1JWS - chains B and C of the 4 polymer chains in the assembly; structure by X-ray diffraction, 2.60 A resolution.

Chain B:
Molecule: HLA class II histocompatibility antigen, DR-1 beta chain
Source organism: Homo sapiens
Reference sequence: P04229 (2B11_HUMAN); residues 1-190 here correspond to UniProt positions 30-219 (UniProt number = residue number + 29)
Amino-acid sequence (190 residues; each row starts with the number of its first residue):
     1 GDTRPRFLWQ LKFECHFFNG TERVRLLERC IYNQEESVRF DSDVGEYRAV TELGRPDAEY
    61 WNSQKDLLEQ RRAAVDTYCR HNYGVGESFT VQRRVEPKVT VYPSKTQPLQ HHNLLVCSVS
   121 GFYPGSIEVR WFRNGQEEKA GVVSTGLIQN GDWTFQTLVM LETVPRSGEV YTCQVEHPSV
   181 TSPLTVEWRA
Unresolved in the structure: 108-110
Disulfide bonds: C15-C79, C117-C173

Chain C:
Molecule: HA peptide
Amino-acid sequence (13 residues; numbered 306 to 318; the number before each row is that of its first residue):
   306 PKYVKQNTLK LAT

Interface between chain B and chain C:
Residue-residue contacts (30):
  W9(B) - L316(C)  hydrophobic
  L11(B) - T313(C)
  F13(B) - Q311(C)
  F13(B) - N312(C)
  Y47(B) - L314(C)
  P56(B) - A317(C)
  D57(B) - L316(C)
  D57(B) - A317(C)  hydrogen bond (side chain-backbone)
  Y60(B) - A317(C)  hydrophobic
  W61(B) - L314(C)
  W61(B) - K315(C)  hydrogen bond (side chain-backbone)
  W61(B) - L316(C)  hydrophobic
  L67(B) - L314(C)  hydrophobic
  Q70(B) - Q311(C)  hydrogen bond
  R71(B) - Q311(C)
  R71(B) - N312(C)  hydrogen bond (side chain-backbone)
  R71(B) - L314(C)
  A74(B) - Q311(C)
  Y78(B) - V309(C)
  Y78(B) - K310(C)
  Y78(B) - Q311(C)
  H81(B) - K307(C)  hydrogen bond (side chain-backbone)
  H81(B) - V309(C)
  N82(B) - Y308(C)
  N82(B) - V309(C)  hydrogen bond (side chain-backbone)
  V85(B) - P306(C)
  V85(B) - K307(C)
  V85(B) - Y308(C)
  G86(B) - Y308(C)
  F89(B) - Y308(C)
Other interface residues (no listed pair), chain B (20 interface residues in all): L26, E28

In short:
Chain B and chain C form an interface of 20 and 12 residues respectively; the contacts include 6 hydrogen
bonds. Polar contacts include D57(B)-A317(C), W61(B)-K315(C) and Q70(B)-Q311(C).
Chain B is HLA class II histocompatibility antigen, DR-1 beta chain (Homo sapiens) and chain C is HA peptide;
the structure, Crystal Structure of the Complex of the MHC Class II Molecule HLA-DR1 (HA peptide 306-318) with
..., was determined by X-ray diffraction (same publication as 1JWM and 1JWU).
